Entry 6HUQ (X-ray diffraction, 3.00 A resolution); this record covers chains B and C of the 28 polymer chains in the assembly.

Chain B:
Name: Proteasome subunit alpha type-3
Source organism: Saccharomyces cerevisiae (strain ATCC 204508 / S288c)
Notes: EC 3.4.25.1
Reference sequence: P23638 (PSA3_YEAST); residues 0-257 here correspond to UniProt positions 1-258 (UniProt number = residue number + 1)
Amino-acid sequence (258 residues; numbered 0 to 257; the number before each row is that of its first residue; numbering starts at 0):
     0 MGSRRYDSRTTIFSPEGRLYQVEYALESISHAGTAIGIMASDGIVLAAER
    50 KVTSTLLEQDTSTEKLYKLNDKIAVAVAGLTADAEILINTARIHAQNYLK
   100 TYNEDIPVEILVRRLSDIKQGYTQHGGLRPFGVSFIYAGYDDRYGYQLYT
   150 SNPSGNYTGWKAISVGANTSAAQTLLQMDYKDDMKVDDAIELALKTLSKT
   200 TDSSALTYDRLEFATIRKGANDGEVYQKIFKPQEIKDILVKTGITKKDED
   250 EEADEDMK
Not modelled in the structure: 0, 245-257
UniProt features mapped onto this chain:
  - cross-link (Glycyl lysine isopeptide (Lys-Gly)): Lys99 (interchain with G-Cter in ubiquitin), Lys198 (interchain with G-Cter in ubiquitin), Lys230 (interchain with G-Cter in ubiquitin)

Chain C:
Name: Proteasome subunit alpha type-4
Source organism: Saccharomyces cerevisiae (strain ATCC 204508 / S288c)
Notes: EC 3.4.25.1
Reference sequence: P40303 (PSA4_YEAST); residues -1 to 252 here correspond to UniProt positions 1-254 (UniProt number = residue number + 2)
Amino-acid sequence (254 residues; each row starts with the number of its first residue; numbers below 1 keep their minus sign (Met-1 is residue -1)):
    -1 MSGYDRALSIFSPDGHIFQVEYALEAVKRGTCAVGVKGKNCVVLGCERRS
    49 TLKLQDTRITPSKVSKIDSHVVLSFSGLNADSRILIEKARVEAQSHRLTL
    99 EDPVTVEYLTRYVAGVQQRYTQSGGVRPFGVSTLIAGFDPRDDEPKLYQT
   149 EPSGIYSSWSAQTIGRNSKTVREFLEKNYDRKEPPATVEECVKLTVRSLL
   199 EVVQTGAKNIEITVVKPDSDIVALSSEEINQYVTQIEQEKQEQQEQDKKK
   249 KSNH
Not modelled in the structure: -1 to 0, 241-252
UniProt features mapped onto this chain:
  - modified residue: Thr58 (Phosphothreonine)

How chain B and chain C interact:
Residue-residue contacts (72; chain B residue first):
  Arg3(B) - Arg4(C)
  Asp6(B) - Tyr2(C)  hydrogen bond
  Asp6(B) - Arg4(C)  salt bridge
  Arg8(B) - Tyr2(C)
  Arg8(B) - Arg4(C)
  Thr10(B) - Leu6(C)
  Thr10(B) - Arg125(C)
  Ile11(B) - Gln17(C)
  Phe12(B) - Gln17(C)
  Phe12(B) - Tyr20(C)  hydrophobic
  Phe12(B) - Ala21(C)  hydrophobic
  Phe12(B) - Ala24(C)  hydrophobic
  Phe12(B) - Leu76(C)  hydrophobic
  Phe12(B) - Arg125(C)
  Phe12(B) - Pro126(C)
  Phe12(B) - Gly128(C)
  Ser13(B) - Tyr20(C)
  Pro14(B) - Tyr20(C)  hydrophobic
  Pro14(B) - Glu23(C)
  Glu15(B) - Glu23(C)
  Glu15(B) - Arg27(C)  hydrogen bond (backbone-side chain)
  Gly16(B) - Tyr20(C)
  Gly16(B) - Glu23(C)
  Gly16(B) - Ala24(C)
  Gly16(B) - Arg27(C)  hydrogen bond (backbone-side chain)
  Arg17(B) - Arg27(C)
  Leu18(B) - Arg125(C)
  Met38(B) - Asp54(C)
  Arg112(B) - Arg81(C)
  Ser115(B) - Arg81(C)  hydrogen bond (backbone-side chain)
  Asp116(B) - Arg81(C)  salt bridge
  Gln119(B) - Ala78(C)
  Gln119(B) - Asp79(C)
  Gln119(B) - Ile82(C)
  Thr122(B) - Arg125(C)  hydrogen bond (backbone-side chain)
  Gln123(B) - Tyr118(C)
  Gln123(B) - Gly123(C)
  Gln123(B) - Val124(C)
  Gln123(B) - Arg125(C)  hydrogen bond (backbone-backbone)
  Gln123(B) - Phe127(C)
  His124(B) - Gly123(C)
  His124(B) - Val124(C)
  Gly125(B) - Tyr2(C)
  Gly125(B) - Gly123(C)
  Gly126(B) - Tyr2(C)
  Tyr143(B) - Arg56(C)  hydrogen bond (backbone-side chain)
  Tyr143(B) - Ile57(C)  hydrophobic
  Tyr145(B) - Arg56(C)  hydrogen bond (backbone-side chain)
  Gln146(B) - Ile57(C)
  Leu147(B) - Ile57(C)
  Tyr148(B) - Ile57(C)
  Ser153(B) - Ala78(C)
  Gly154(B) - Ala78(C)
  Gly154(B) - Arg81(C)  hydrogen bond (backbone-side chain)
  Asn155(B) - Asn77(C)
  Asn155(B) - Ala78(C)
  Tyr156(B) - Pro59(C)  hydrophobic
  Tyr156(B) - Arg81(C)
  Gly158(B) - Gln53(C)
  Gly158(B) - Asp54(C)  hydrogen bond (backbone-backbone)
  Gly158(B) - Ile57(C)
  Gly158(B) - Thr58(C)  hydrogen bond (backbone-side chain)
  Trp159(B) - Lys51(C)
  Trp159(B) - Leu52(C)
  Trp159(B) - Gln53(C)
  Trp159(B) - Asp54(C)
  Lys160(B) - Leu52(C)  hydrogen bond (backbone-backbone)
  Lys160(B) - Gln53(C)
  Ala161(B) - Leu52(C)
  Gln172(B) - Leu52(C)
  Leu175(B) - Leu52(C)
  Gln176(B) - Leu52(C)
Interface residues without a listed pair, chain B (41 interface residues in all): Glu108, Thr157, Tyr179
Interface residues without a listed pair, chain C (31 interface residues in all): Leu50

Summary:
The interface between chain B and chain C involves 41 residues on one side and 31 on the other, with 12
hydrogen bonds and 2 salt bridges. Among the polar pairs are Asp6(B)-Arg4(C), Asp116(B)-Arg81(C) and
Asp6(B)-Tyr2(C).
Here chain B is Proteasome subunit alpha type-3 and chain C is Proteasome subunit alpha type-4, both from
Saccharomyces cerevisiae (strain ATCC 204508 / S288c). Entry 6HUQ (Yeast 20S proteasome with human beta2c
(S171G) in complex with 20) was determined by X-ray diffraction (same publication as 6HTB, 6HTC, 6HTD, 6HTP,
6HTR, 6HUB and 30 further entries).
